Entry 6CTJ (X-ray diffraction, 2.10 A resolution); this record covers chains D and A of the 4 polymer chains in the assembly.

Chain D:
Molecule: 5-nt DNA strand
Sequence (5 nucleotides; row label = number of the first residue in the row):
     1 GTCGG

Chain A:
Molecule: DNA polymerase beta
Source organism: Homo sapiens
Notes: EC 2.7.7.7, 4.2.99.-
Reference sequence: P06746 (DPOLB_HUMAN); numbering as in UniProt (aligned over 1-335)
Amino-acid sequence (335 residues; each row starts with the number of its first residue):
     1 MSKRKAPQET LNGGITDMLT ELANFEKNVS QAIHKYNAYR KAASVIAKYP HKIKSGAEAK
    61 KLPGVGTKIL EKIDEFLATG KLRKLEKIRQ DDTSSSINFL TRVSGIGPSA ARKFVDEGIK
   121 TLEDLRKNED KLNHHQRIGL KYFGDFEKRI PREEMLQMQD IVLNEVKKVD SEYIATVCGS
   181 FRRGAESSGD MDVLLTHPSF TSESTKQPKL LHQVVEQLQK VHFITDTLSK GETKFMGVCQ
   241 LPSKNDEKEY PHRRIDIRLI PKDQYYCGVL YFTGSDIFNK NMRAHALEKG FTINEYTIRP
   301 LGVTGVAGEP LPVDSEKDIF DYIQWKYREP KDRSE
Not modelled in the structure: 1-9
Construct notes: conflict Leu-70 (Ala in P06746)
Ion coordination: Na+ site 1: Lys-60, Val-65; Na+ site 2: Thr-101, Val-103 (shared with 1 residue of chain P); Mg2+: Asp-190, Asp-192 (together with FDV)
Small-molecule neighbours: FDV (5'-O-[(R)-hydroxy({(R)-hydroxy[(1S)-1-phosphonoethyl]phosphoryl}oxy)phosphoryl]thymidine): Arg-149, Gly-179, Ser-180, Arg-183, Ser-188, Gly-189, Asp-190, Asp-192, Tyr-271, Phe-272, Thr-273, Gly-274, Ser-275, Asp-276, Asn-279
Curated features (UniProtKB/Swiss-Prot):
  - region: Arg-183 to Asp-192 (DNA-binding)
  - active site: Lys-72 (Nucleophile)
  - binding site (K(+)): Lys-60, Leu-62, Val-65, Thr-101, Val-103, Ile-106
  - binding site (Na(+)): Lys-60, Leu-62, Val-65, Thr-101, Val-103, Ile-106
  - binding site (dATP): Arg-149, Ser-180, Arg-183, Gly-189, Asp-190
  - binding site (dCTP): Arg-149, Ser-180, Arg-183, Gly-189, Asp-190
  - binding site (dGTP): Arg-149, Ser-180, Arg-183, Gly-189, Asp-190, Asp-192
  - binding site (dTTP): Arg-149, Ser-180, Arg-183, Gly-189, Asp-190
  - binding site (Mg(2+)): Asp-190, Asp-192, Asp-256
  - modified residue: Lys-72 (N6-acetyllysine), Arg-83 (Omega-N-methylarginine), Arg-152 (Omega-N-methylarginine)
  - cross-link (Glycyl lysine isopeptide (Lys-Gly)): Lys-41 (interchain with G-Cter in ubiquitin), Lys-61 (interchain with G-Cter in ubiquitin), Lys-81 (interchain with G-Cter in ubiquitin)
What the authors report for this chain:
  - conformationally variable residues (side-chain flip): Arg-254

Chain D / chain A interface:
Pairs across the interface (17):
  DG1(D) / His-34(A)  base contact
  DG1(D) / Lys-35(A)  salt bridge to the phosphate
  DG1(D) / Ala-38(A)  sugar contact
  DG1(D) / Tyr-39(A)  sugar contact
  DG1(D) / Lys-68(A)  salt bridge to the phosphate
  DG1(D) / Ile-69(A)  phosphate contact
  DT2(D) / Gly-64(A)  sugar contact
  DT2(D) / Val-65(A)  phosphate contact
  DT2(D) / Gly-66(A)  hydrogen bond to the phosphate
  DT2(D) / Thr-67(A)  phosphate contact
  DT2(D) / Lys-68(A)  hydrogen bond to the phosphate
  DT2(D) / Ile-69(A)  hydrogen bond to the phosphate
  DC3(D) / Pro-63(A)  phosphate contact
  DC3(D) / Gly-64(A)  hydrogen bond to the phosphate
  DC3(D) / Val-65(A)  phosphate contact
  DC3(D) / Gly-66(A)  phosphate contact
  DG5(D) / Glu-288(A)  phosphate contact
Interface residues without a listed pair, chain D (5 interface residues in all): DG4
Interface residues without a listed pair, chain A (14 interface residues in all): Leu-62, Lys-72

Overview:
5 residues of chain D and 14 residues of chain A are in contact; the contacts include 4 hydrogen bonds and 2
salt bridges. Polar contacts include DT2(D)/Gly-66(A), DT2(D)/Lys-68(A) and DT2(D)/Ile-69(A). Bound to chain
A: compound FDV. From the paper: conformational variability at Arg-254(A).
Chain D is a 5-nt DNA strand and chain A is DNA polymerase beta (Homo sapiens); the structure, Ternary complex
crystal structure of DNA polymerase Beta with a dideoxy terminated primer with CHCH3, beta ..., was determined
by X-ray diffraction together with 6BEL, 6BEM, 6CR3, 6CR4, 6CR5, 6CR6 and 20 further entries from the same
study.
